PDB entry 6KXS | electron microscopy, 3.40 A resolution | chains A and B of the 12 polymer chains in the assembly

Chain A (and B):
Protein: Immunoglobulin heavy constant mu
From: Homo sapiens
Notes: chain B of this document is another copy of the same molecule, construct and numbering; everything in this record applies to it too
UniProtKB: P01871 (IGHM_HUMAN); residues 229-576 here correspond to UniProt positions 106-453 (UniProt number = residue number - 123)
Chain sequence (383 residues; row label = number of the first residue in the row):
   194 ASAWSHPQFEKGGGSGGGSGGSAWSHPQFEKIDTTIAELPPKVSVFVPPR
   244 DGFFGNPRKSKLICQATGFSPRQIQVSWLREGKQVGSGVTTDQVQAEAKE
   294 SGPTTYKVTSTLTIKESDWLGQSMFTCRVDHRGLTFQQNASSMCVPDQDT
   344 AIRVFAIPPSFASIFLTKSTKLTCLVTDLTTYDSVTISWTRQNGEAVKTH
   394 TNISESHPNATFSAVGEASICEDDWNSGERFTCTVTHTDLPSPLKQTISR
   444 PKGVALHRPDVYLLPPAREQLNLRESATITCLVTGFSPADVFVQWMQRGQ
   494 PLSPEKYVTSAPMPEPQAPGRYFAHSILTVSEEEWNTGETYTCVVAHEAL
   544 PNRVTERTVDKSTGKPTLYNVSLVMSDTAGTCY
Not modelled in the structure: 194-344 (chain B: 194-344, 572-576)
Construct notes: expression tag (194-228)
Swiss-Prot annotation at these positions:
  - glycosylation (N-linked (GlcNAc...) asparagine): Asn332 (complex), Asn395, Asn402
Disulfides: Cys367-Cys426, Cys474-Cys536
Covalently attached groups: N-acetylglucosamine (NAG) linked to Asn563
From the paper describing this entry:
  - self-association interface (contacts with another copy of this molecule); pairs are residue here / residue on that copy: Cys414-Cys414 (disulfide), Val567-Val567, Tyr562, Tyr562, Val564, Leu566, Met568
  - post-translational modification sites: Asn563
  - binding site for N-acetylglucosamine: Asn563
  - specificity-determining residues: Arg451, Arg514 (by similarity / conservation)

Chain A / chain B interface:
Residue-residue contacts - 56 pairs, chain A then chain B:
  Tyr455(A) - Ala460(B)  hydrophobic
  Tyr455(A) - Glu462(B)
  Tyr455(A) - Gln463(B)
  Leu457(A) - Ala460(B)  hydrophobic
  Leu457(A) - Thr473(B)
  Ala460(A) - Leu457(B)  hydrophobic
  Glu462(A) - Leu456(B)
  Gln463(A) - Tyr455(B)
  Leu466(A) - Tyr455(B)
  Thr471(A) - Leu475(B)
  Thr473(A) - Leu457(B)
  Glu498(A) - Pro509(B)
  Lys499(A) - Gln510(B)
  Val501(A) - Pro509(B)  hydrophobic
  Val501(A) - Phe516(B)  hydrophobic
  Ser503(A) - Met506(B)
  Ser503(A) - His518(B)
  Pro509(A) - Glu498(B)
  Pro509(A) - Lys499(B)
  Pro509(A) - Val501(B)  hydrophobic
  Pro509(A) - Thr522(B)
  Gln510(A) - Glu498(B)
  Gln510(A) - Lys499(B)
  Gln510(A) - Thr522(B)  hydrogen bond (side chain-backbone)
  Phe516(A) - Ile520(B)  hydrophobic
  His518(A) - Thr473(B)
  His518(A) - His518(B)
  His518(A) - Ile520(B)
  Ile520(A) - Phe516(B)  hydrophobic
  Lys558(A) - Pro458(B)
  Lys558(A) - Pro459(B)
  Lys558(A) - Gly557(B)
  Pro559(A) - Pro559(B)
  Thr560(A) - Thr560(B)  hydrogen bond (backbone-side chain)
  Thr560(A) - Leu561(B)
  Leu561(A) - Leu561(B)
  Tyr562(A) - Leu561(B)  hydrogen bond (backbone-backbone)
  Tyr562(A) - Tyr562(B)
  Tyr562(A) - Asn563(B)  hydrogen bond (backbone-backbone)
  Asn563(A) - Asn563(B)
  Val564(A) - Asn563(B)
  Val564(A) - Val564(B)
  Val564(A) - Ser565(B)
  Ser565(A) - Ser565(B)
  Leu566(A) - Ser565(B)
  Leu566(A) - Leu566(B)
  Leu566(A) - Val567(B)  hydrogen bond (backbone-backbone)
  Val567(A) - Val567(B)
  Met568(A) - Val567(B)
  Met568(A) - Met568(B)
  Met568(A) - Ser569(B)  hydrogen bond (backbone-backbone)
  Ser569(A) - Thr571(B)
  Asp570(A) - Asp570(B)
  Asp570(A) - Thr571(B)
  Thr571(A) - Ser569(B)
  Ala572(A) - Asp570(B)
Interface residues without a listed pair, chain A (39 interface residues in all): Leu456, Pro458, Leu475, Ala504, Met506, Pro507, Thr522
Interface residues without a listed pair, chain B (42 interface residues in all): Val454, Arg461, Leu466, Thr471, Ser503, Pro507, Glu508, Arg550

Overview:
39 residues of chain A face 42 of chain B across their interface; the contacts include 6 hydrogen bonds. Polar
contacts include Gln510(A)-Thr522(B), Thr560(A)-Thr560(B) and Tyr562(A)-Leu561(B). Covalently linked
N-acetylglucosamine: at Asn563(A). The paper reports a binding site for N-acetylglucosamine at Asn563(A);
specificity determinants Arg451(A) and Arg514(A).
Chain A and chain B are both Immunoglobulin heavy constant mu (Homo sapiens); the structure, Cryo-EM structure
of human IgM-Fc in complex with the J chain and the ectodomain of pIgR, was determined by electron microscopy.
